Entry 7Z4F (electron microscopy, 4.20 A resolution (low resolution: residue-level contacts below are approximate; hydrogen-bond / salt-bridge calls are withheld)); this record covers chains B and G of the 11 polymer chains in the assembly.

[Chain B]
Molecule: Putative structural protein
Organism: Escherichia phage vB_EcoP_SU10
UniProt: A0A0B4N235 (A0A0B4N235_9CAUD); residues 1-267 here = UniProt positions 1-267
Chain sequence (267 residues; row label = number of the first residue in the row):
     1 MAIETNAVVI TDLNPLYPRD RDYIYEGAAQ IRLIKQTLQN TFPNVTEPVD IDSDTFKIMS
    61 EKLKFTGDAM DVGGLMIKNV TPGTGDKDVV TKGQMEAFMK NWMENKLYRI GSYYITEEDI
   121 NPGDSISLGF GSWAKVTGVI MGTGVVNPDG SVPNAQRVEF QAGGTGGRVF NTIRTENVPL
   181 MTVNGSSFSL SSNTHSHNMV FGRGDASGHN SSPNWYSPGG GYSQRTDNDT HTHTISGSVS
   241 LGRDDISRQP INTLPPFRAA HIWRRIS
Not modelled in the structure: 1-3, 267

[Chain G]
Molecule: Surface protein
Organism: Escherichia phage vB_EcoP_SU10
UniProt: A0A0B4N0C1 (A0A0B4N0C1_9CAUD); residue numbers follow UniProt; this construct covers 1-1005
Chain sequence (1005 residues; row label = number of the first residue in the row):
     1 MALYPIKSLG AVGVIADQAP TDLAPNAFTN AINARFVEQR VFKTGGNAPL SYVDEDKDLT
    61 PLSFVSMPFD YYSAGNSFLV VGTNKKLYKL TDESLTDISR KVATVTKKAS ASIKIYPVVS
   121 QIVPKESTIS MNFNQTKNLE VSLLPADANN TNLIWEVSNS SYGSITVDPS DSKLATLTSF
   181 EKEGNLVVTI STANESVVAQ IAVNIIDGDS GIFLSQDTVT IRKGGTTTLT AVTGKTPVTW
   241 SSNNASIVSV TPNANSLTAV ITANGEGNVT ITADNGTKTA SCEIVSIPQI DSISLSQSDV
   301 TVSRGSQYIL TATLSPANAP NQNITWTSSN PNIATVSGTS TQGTINALLA GFTEITATTE
   361 EGNRVAVCTV RVDLAGRTMR TSAMAFAAPV SESVETQEEE VVTPPESEET VYFAEPTSGI
   421 DTSGMYEGNN FYDYSNVNDI EGFARASLLA TPLSSVTLDI VSASLDVGEE IVITATASPE
   481 GEYSYQWSVD KTGYVSTTSV TGKSIKLVAL RKGEINVTCT VSQMTQKDYD AFDDYPWYHA
   541 VISNCAVATT HYETPQVKEF ESEYFVDLPG WGEQTVVDND GNPSVKKFNW KCERVRSFNN
   601 RLFALNMREA NASGVTTNYP LRLRWSNFAN ENKAPTLWDD FAYDRVVSSD LASNIVGQTQ
   661 ALENGYAGYI DLADSNGSLI DILPLKDYLF VYTEFETYIG SPTNNTYQPL MFKKLFNDSG
   721 ILAPECVVEV EGSHFVVTQN DVILHNGATK KSIASNRVKN MLINEVCLVN PLATRVHLHQ
   781 DKKEVWVLYV GPGEPKESFA CTKAAVWNYE FDTWSFRTIP YAQCIGLVDP PVLERGPIWS
   841 DFQEITWDDP SIKELVWRKD ATNFRQRVTI VGSFLKGFYQ VDVGALDYFY DRLNDVVIEK
   901 PLEMRLERTG IDFDNVTNEW NQKHINRFRP QTTGSGTYIF EAGGSQFSNE YGHPHTSKTY
   961 TIGVDRHVSV RLNHPYLFYN VIDNDVNSNA AINGLTIEFA VGGRR
Not modelled in the structure: 1, 375-450, 651-656

[Interface between chain B and chain G]
Contacting residue pairs (32):
  E4(B) - D70(G)
  E4(B) - Y71(G)
  E4(B) - A74(G)
  T5(B) - Y71(G)
  N6(B) - Y71(G)
  N6(B) - F560(G)
  A7(B) - E561(G)
  V8(B) - Y71(G)
  L16(B) - Y72(G)
  Y17(B) - Y72(G)
  R19(B) - Y72(G)
  R19(B) - S73(G)
  R19(B) - E93(G)
  R21(B) - T91(G)
  R21(B) - E93(G)
  R21(B) - S94(G)
  R21(B) - T96(G)
  R21(B) - P837(G)
  D22(B) - P837(G)
  D22(B) - W839(G)
  Y23(B) - R835(G)
  Y23(B) - G836(G)
  Y23(B) - P837(G)
  Y23(B) - W839(G)
  Y23(B) - W857(G)
  I24(B) - W839(G)
  I24(B) - W857(G)
  Y25(B) - A74(G)
  Y25(B) - W857(G)
  G27(B) - W839(G)
  A28(B) - W857(G)
  T66(B) - E470(G)
Also at the interface, not in a pair above, chain B (18 interface residues in all): L13, D20
Also at the interface, not in a pair above, chain G (23 interface residues in all): F69, N76, L95, N632, I838, R858

[In short]
18 residues of chain B face 23 of chain G across their interface.
Chain B is Putative structural protein and chain G is Surface protein, both from Escherichia phage
vB_EcoP_SU10; the structure, Tail of phage SU10 genome release intermediate, was determined by electron
microscopy together with 7Z47 and 7Z4A from the same study.
